3HS7 - chains A and B; structure by X-ray diffraction, 2.65 A resolution.

Chain A (and B):
Name: Prostaglandin G/H synthase 2
From: Mus musculus
Notes: EC 1.14.99.1; chain B of this document is another copy of the same molecule, construct and numbering; everything in this record applies to it too
UniProt: Q05769 (PGH2_MOUSE); the construct lacks a stretch of the UniProt sequence, so the offset changes along the chain: 35-105 = UniProt 20-90; 106-618 = UniProt 92-604
Sequence (591 residues; each row starts with the number of its first residue):
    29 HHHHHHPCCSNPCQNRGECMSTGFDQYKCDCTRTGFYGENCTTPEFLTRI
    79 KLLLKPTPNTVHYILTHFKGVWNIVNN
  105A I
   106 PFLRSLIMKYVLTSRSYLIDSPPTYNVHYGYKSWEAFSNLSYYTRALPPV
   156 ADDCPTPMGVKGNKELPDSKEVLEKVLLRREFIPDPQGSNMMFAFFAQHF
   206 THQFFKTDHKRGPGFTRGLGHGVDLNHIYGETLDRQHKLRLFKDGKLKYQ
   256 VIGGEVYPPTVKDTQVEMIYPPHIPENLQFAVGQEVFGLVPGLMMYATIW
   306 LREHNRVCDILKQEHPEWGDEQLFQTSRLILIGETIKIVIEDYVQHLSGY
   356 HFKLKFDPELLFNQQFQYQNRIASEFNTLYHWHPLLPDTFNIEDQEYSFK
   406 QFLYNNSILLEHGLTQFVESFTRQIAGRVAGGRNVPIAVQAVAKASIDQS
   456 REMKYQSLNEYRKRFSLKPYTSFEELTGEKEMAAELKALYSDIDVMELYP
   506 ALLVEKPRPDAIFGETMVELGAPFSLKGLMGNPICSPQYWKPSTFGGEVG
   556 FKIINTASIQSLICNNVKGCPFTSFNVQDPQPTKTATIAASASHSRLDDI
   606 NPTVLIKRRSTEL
Unresolved in the structure: 29-32, 583-618 (chain B: 29-32, 584-618)
Disulfide bonds: Cys36-Cys47, Cys37-Cys159, Cys41-Cys57, Cys59-Cys69, Cys569-Cys575
Covalent attachments: N-acetylglucosamine (NAG) linked to Asn68, Asn144, Asn410
Differences from the reference sequence: expression tag (29-34); engineered mutation Ala594 (Asn580 in Q05769)
Residues lining bound ligands:
  - acrylic acid (AKR): Ser477, Phe478, Glu479, Lys492
  - protoporphyrin IX containing co (COH): Tyr148, Ala199, Phe200, Ala202, Gln203, Thr206, His207, Phe210, Lys211, Thr212, His214, Leu294, Val295, Asn382, Tyr385, His386, Trp387, His388, Leu390, Leu391, Phe404, Leu408, Val447, Ala450, Gln454
  - docosa-4,7,10,13,16,19-hexaenoic acid (HXA): Val116, Arg120, Phe205, Phe209, Gly227, Val228, Tyr348, Val349, Leu352, Ser353, Tyr355, Asn375, Ile377, Phe381, Leu384, Tyr385, Trp387, Phe518, Met522, Val523, Gly526, Ala527, Phe529, Ser530, Leu531, Gly533, Leu534
UniProt features mapped onto this chain:
  - active site: His207 (Proton acceptor), Tyr385 (For cyclooxygenase activity)
  - binding site (substrate): Arg120, Tyr355
  - binding site (heme b): His388
  - site: Ser530 (Aspirin-acetylated serine), Asn606 (Not glycosylated)
  - modified residue: Cys540 (S-nitrosocysteine), Ser579 (O-acetylserine)
  - glycosylation (N-linked (GlcNAc...) asparagine): Asn68, Asn144, Asn410
Reported in the primary citation:
  - binding site for docosa-4,7,10,13,16,19-hexaenoic acid: Arg120, Tyr355, Ile377, Tyr385, Gly533
  - post-translational modification sites: Asn68, Asn144, Asn410

How chain A and chain B interact:
Contacting residue pairs - 114 pairs, chain A then chain B:
  Arg44(A) - Gln543(B)
  Glu46(A) - Gln543(B)
  Glu46(A) - Lys546(B)  salt bridge
  Glu46(A) - Ser548(B)  hydrogen bond
  Met48(A) - His320(B)
  Met48(A) - Gly551(B)
  Met48(A) - Gly552(B)  hydrogen bond (side chain-backbone)
  Ser49(A) - His320(B)  hydrogen bond (backbone-side chain)
  Ser49(A) - Glu322(B)  hydrogen bond
  Ser49(A) - Trp323(B)  hydrogen bond
  Thr50(A) - Glu322(B)
  Gly51(A) - Glu322(B)  hydrogen bond (backbone-side chain)
  Phe52(A) - Pro321(B)
  Phe52(A) - Glu322(B)
  Asp58(A) - Lys546(B)
  Asp58(A) - Pro547(B)
  Asp58(A) - Ser548(B)  hydrogen bond
  Thr60(A) - Lys546(B)
  Thr60(A) - Pro547(B)
  Arg61(A) - Phe367(B)
  Arg61(A) - Pro542(B)  hydrogen bond (side chain-backbone)
  Arg61(A) - Trp545(B)  hydrogen bond (side chain-backbone)
  Arg61(A) - Lys546(B)
  Asp125(A) - Gln543(B)  hydrogen bond
  Pro127(A) - Tyr373(B)  hydrophobic
  Pro127(A) - Pro538(B)  hydrophobic
  Pro127(A) - Ser541(B)
  Pro127(A) - Tyr544(B)
  Pro128(A) - Tyr544(B)  hydrogen bond (backbone-side chain)
  Thr129(A) - Tyr544(B)
  Tyr134(A) - Glu326(B)  hydrogen bond
  Tyr134(A) - Gln330(B)
  Tyr136(A) - Glu326(B)
  Tyr136(A) - Gln327(B)  hydrogen bond (side chain-backbone)
  Tyr136(A) - Gln330(B)
  Lys137(A) - Leu334(B)
  Lys137(A) - Gln543(B)  hydrogen bond (side chain-backbone)
  Lys137(A) - Tyr544(B)
  Lys137(A) - Thr549(B)  hydrogen bond
  Ser138(A) - Gln330(B)
  Ser138(A) - Leu334(B)
  Trp139(A) - Asp229(B)
  Trp139(A) - Gln330(B)
  Trp139(A) - Arg333(B)
  Trp139(A) - Leu334(B)
  Trp139(A) - Ile337(B)  hydrophobic
  Trp139(A) - Asn537(B)
  Trp139(A) - Pro538(B)  hydrophobic
  Glu140(A) - Leu238(B)
  Glu140(A) - Gln330(B)
  Phe142(A) - Pro538(B)  hydrophobic
  Phe142(A) - Tyr544(B)
  Asp229(A) - Trp139(B)
  Leu238(A) - Glu140(B)
  His320(A) - Met48(B)
  His320(A) - Ser49(B)  hydrogen bond (side chain-backbone)
  Pro321(A) - Phe52(B)
  Glu322(A) - Ser49(B)  hydrogen bond
  Glu322(A) - Thr50(B)
  Glu322(A) - Gly51(B)  hydrogen bond (side chain-backbone)
  Glu322(A) - Phe52(B)
  Trp323(A) - Ser49(B)  hydrogen bond
  Glu326(A) - Tyr134(B)  hydrogen bond
  Glu326(A) - Tyr136(B)
  Gln327(A) - Tyr136(B)  hydrogen bond (backbone-side chain)
  Gln330(A) - Tyr134(B)  hydrogen bond
  Gln330(A) - Tyr136(B)
  Gln330(A) - Ser138(B)
  Gln330(A) - Trp139(B)
  Gln330(A) - Glu140(B)
  Arg333(A) - Trp139(B)
  Leu334(A) - Lys137(B)
  Leu334(A) - Ser138(B)
  Leu334(A) - Trp139(B)
  Ile337(A) - Trp139(B)  hydrophobic
  Phe367(A) - Arg61(B)
  Phe367(A) - Gln370(B)  hydrogen bond (backbone-side chain)
  Asn368(A) - Gln370(B)
  Gln369(A) - Gln370(B)  hydrogen bond (backbone-side chain)
  Gln370(A) - Phe367(B)  hydrogen bond (side chain-backbone)
  Gln370(A) - Asn368(B)
  Gln370(A) - Gln369(B)  hydrogen bond (side chain-backbone)
  Phe371(A) - Gln372(B)  hydrogen bond (backbone-side chain)
  Gln372(A) - Phe371(B)  hydrogen bond (side chain-backbone)
  Gln372(A) - Gln372(B)
  Gln372(A) - Tyr373(B)  hydrogen bond (side chain-backbone)
  Tyr373(A) - Pro127(B)  hydrophobic
  Tyr373(A) - Gln372(B)  hydrogen bond (backbone-side chain)
  Tyr373(A) - Gln374(B)  hydrogen bond (backbone-side chain)
  Gln374(A) - Tyr373(B)
  Asn537(A) - Trp139(B)
  Pro538(A) - Trp139(B)  hydrophobic
  Pro538(A) - Phe142(B)  hydrophobic
  Ser541(A) - Pro127(B)
  Pro542(A) - Arg61(B)  hydrogen bond (backbone-side chain)
  Gln543(A) - Arg44(B)
  Gln543(A) - Glu46(B)
  Gln543(A) - Asp125(B)
  Gln543(A) - Lys137(B)
  Tyr544(A) - Pro128(B)  hydrogen bond (side chain-backbone)
  Tyr544(A) - Thr129(B)
  Tyr544(A) - Lys137(B)
  Tyr544(A) - Phe142(B)
  Trp545(A) - Arg61(B)  hydrogen bond (backbone-side chain)
  Lys546(A) - Glu46(B)  salt bridge
  Lys546(A) - Asp58(B)
  Lys546(A) - Thr60(B)
  Pro547(A) - Asp58(B)
  Pro547(A) - Thr60(B)
  Ser548(A) - Glu46(B)  hydrogen bond
  Ser548(A) - Asp58(B)  hydrogen bond
  Thr549(A) - Lys137(B)  hydrogen bond
  Gly551(A) - Met48(B)
  Gly552(A) - Met48(B)  hydrogen bond (backbone-side chain)
Interface residues without a listed pair, chain A (58 interface residues in all): Val228, Glu364, Leu366, Ile539
Interface residues without a listed pair, chain B (58 interface residues in all): Val228, Glu364, Leu366, Ile539

In short:
Chain A and chain B each contribute 58 residues to their interface, with 38 hydrogen bonds and 2 salt bridges.
Polar contacts include Glu46(A)-Lys546(B), Glu46(A)-Ser548(B) and Met48(A)-Gly552(B). The paper reports a
binding site for docosa-4,7,10,13,16,19-hexaenoic acid at Arg120(A), Tyr355(A) and Ile377(A) among others;
modification sites Asn68(A), Asn144(A) and Asn410(A).
Chain A and chain B are both Prostaglandin G/H synthase 2 (Mus musculus); the structure, X-ray crystal
structure of docosahexaenoic acid bound to the cyclooxygenase channel of cyclooxygenase-2, was determined by
X-ray diffraction together with 3HS5, 3HS6 and 3KRK from the same study.
